PDB entry 4W9H | X-ray diffraction, 2.10 A resolution | chains B and C of the 3 polymer chains in the assembly

== Chain B ==
Molecule: Transcription elongation factor B polypeptide 1
From: Homo sapiens
Reference sequence: Q15369 (ELOC_HUMAN); residues 17-112 here = UniProt positions 17-112
Amino-acid sequence (97 residues; each row starts with the number of its first residue):
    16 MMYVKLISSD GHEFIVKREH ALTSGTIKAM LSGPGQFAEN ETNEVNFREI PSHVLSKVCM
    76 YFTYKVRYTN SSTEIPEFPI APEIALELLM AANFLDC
Disordered / not traced: 16, 48-57
Sequence notes: initiating methionine (16)
Modified residues: Cys112 (S-(dimethylarsenic)cysteine; CAS)

== Chain C ==
Molecule: Von Hippel-Lindau disease tumor suppressor
From: Homo sapiens
Reference sequence: P40337 (VHL_HUMAN); residue numbers follow UniProt; this construct covers 54-213
Amino-acid sequence (162 residues; each row starts with the number of its first residue):
    52 GSMEAGRPRP VLRSVNSREP SQVIFCNRSP RVVLPVWLNF DGEPQPYPTL PPGTGRRIHS
   112 YRGHLWLFRD AGTHDGLLVN QTELFVPSLN VDGQPIFANI TLPVYTLKER CLQVVRSLVK
   172 PENYRRLDIV RSLYEDLEDH PNVQKDLERL TQERIAHQRM GD
Disordered / not traced: 52-61, 203-213
Sequence notes: expression tag (52-53)
Modified residues: Cys77 (S-(dimethylarsenic)cysteine; CAS)
Curated features (UniProtKB/Swiss-Prot):
  - region: Thr157 to Val166 (Interaction with Elongin BC complex)
  - natural variant: Leu63 (L63P: In PCC), Arg64 (R64P: In PCC), Ser65 (S65A: In PCC; S65L: In VHLD; S65W: In VHLD), Val66 to Gln73 (deletion: In VHLD), Ser68 (S68W: In PCC and VHLD), Glu70 (E70K: In VHLD), Val74 (V74G: In VHLD), Ile75 (deletion: In VHLD), Phe76 (F76I: In VHLD; F76L: In VHLD; F76S: In VHLD; deletion: In VHLD), Asn78 (N78H: In VHLD; N78S: In VHLD; N78T: In VHLD), Arg79 (R79P: In VHLD), Ser80 (S80I: In VHLD; S80N: In PCC and VHLD; S80R: In VHLD), 64 further natural variant entries in UniProt
  - mutagenesis: Tyr98 (Y98N: No interaction with HIF1A. No HIF1A degradation)
Ligand contacts: 3JF (N-acetyl-3-methyl-L-valyl-(4R)-4-hydroxy-N-[4-(4-methyl-1,3-thiazol-5-yl)benzyl]-L-prolinamide): Asn67, Arg69, Phe76, Pro86, Trp88, Phe91, Tyr98, Pro99, Leu101, Arg107, Ile109, His110, Ser111, Tyr112, His115, Trp117

== Chain B / chain C interface ==
Contacting residue pairs (33):
  Tyr76(B) with Tyr156(C), hydrogen bond (side chain-backbone); Thr157(C); Leu158(C), hydrogen bond (side chain-backbone)
  Tyr83(B) with Val155(C)
  Thr84(B) with Val155(C)
  Ser86(B) with Gln132(C)
  Ser87(B) with Gln132(C)
  Glu89(B) with Arg79(C)
  Ile90(B) with Leu153(C)
  Pro91(B) with Leu153(C)
  Glu92(B) with Pro81(C); Arg82(C), salt bridge; Leu153(C); Arg161(C), salt bridge
  Phe93(B) with Leu158(C), hydrophobic; Arg161(C), hydrogen bond (backbone-side chain)
  Ile95(B) with Arg161(C); Cys162(C), hydrophobic
  Pro97(B) with Leu169(C), hydrophobic
  Ala100(B) with Val165(C), hydrophobic
  Leu101(B) with Leu178(C), hydrophobic
  Leu103(B) with Cys162(C)
  Leu104(B) with Lys159(C); Cys162(C); Leu163(C), hydrophobic; Leu184(C), hydrophobic
  Ala107(B) with Leu158(C), hydrophobic; Lys159(C)
  Asn108(B) with Lys159(C), hydrogen bond; Leu184(C)
  Cys112(B) with Thr157(C); Leu158(C), hydrogen bond (backbone-backbone); Lys159(C), hydrogen bond (backbone-backbone)
Other interface residues (no listed pair), chain B (23 interface residues in all): Val73, Tyr79, Lys80, Met105
Other interface residues (no listed pair), chain C (24 interface residues in all): Ser80, Pro154, Gln164, Val166, Asp179, Ile180, Asp187

== Summary ==
23 residues of chain B face 24 of chain C across their interface, with 6 hydrogen bonds and 2 salt bridges.
Polar contacts include Glu92(B)-Arg82(C), Glu92(B)-Arg161(C) and Tyr76(B)-Tyr156(C). Bound to chain C:
compound 3JF. Curated annotation (UniProt) lists one mutagenesis site on chain C.
Here chain B is Transcription elongation factor B polypeptide 1 and chain C is Von Hippel-Lindau disease tumor
suppressor, both from Homo sapiens. Entry 4W9H (pVHL:EloB:EloC in complex with
(2S,4R)-1-((S)-2-acetamido-3,3-dimethylbutanoyl)-4-hydroxy-N-(4-(4-methylthiazol-5-yl)benzyl)pyrrolidine-2-carboxamide
(ligand 7)) was determined by X-ray diffraction together with 4W9C, 4W9D, 4W9E, 4W9F, 4W9G, 4W9I and 3 further
entries from the same study.
